7A29 - chains B and E of the 6 polymer chains in the assembly; structure by electron microscopy, 2.94 A resolution.

Chain B:
Protein: Spike glycoprotein
Organism: Severe acute respiratory syndrome coronavirus 2
UniProtKB: P0DTC2 (SPIKE_SARS2); numbering as in UniProt (aligned over 1-1208)
Amino-acid sequence (1288 residues; numbered 1 to 1288; the number before each row is that of its first residue):
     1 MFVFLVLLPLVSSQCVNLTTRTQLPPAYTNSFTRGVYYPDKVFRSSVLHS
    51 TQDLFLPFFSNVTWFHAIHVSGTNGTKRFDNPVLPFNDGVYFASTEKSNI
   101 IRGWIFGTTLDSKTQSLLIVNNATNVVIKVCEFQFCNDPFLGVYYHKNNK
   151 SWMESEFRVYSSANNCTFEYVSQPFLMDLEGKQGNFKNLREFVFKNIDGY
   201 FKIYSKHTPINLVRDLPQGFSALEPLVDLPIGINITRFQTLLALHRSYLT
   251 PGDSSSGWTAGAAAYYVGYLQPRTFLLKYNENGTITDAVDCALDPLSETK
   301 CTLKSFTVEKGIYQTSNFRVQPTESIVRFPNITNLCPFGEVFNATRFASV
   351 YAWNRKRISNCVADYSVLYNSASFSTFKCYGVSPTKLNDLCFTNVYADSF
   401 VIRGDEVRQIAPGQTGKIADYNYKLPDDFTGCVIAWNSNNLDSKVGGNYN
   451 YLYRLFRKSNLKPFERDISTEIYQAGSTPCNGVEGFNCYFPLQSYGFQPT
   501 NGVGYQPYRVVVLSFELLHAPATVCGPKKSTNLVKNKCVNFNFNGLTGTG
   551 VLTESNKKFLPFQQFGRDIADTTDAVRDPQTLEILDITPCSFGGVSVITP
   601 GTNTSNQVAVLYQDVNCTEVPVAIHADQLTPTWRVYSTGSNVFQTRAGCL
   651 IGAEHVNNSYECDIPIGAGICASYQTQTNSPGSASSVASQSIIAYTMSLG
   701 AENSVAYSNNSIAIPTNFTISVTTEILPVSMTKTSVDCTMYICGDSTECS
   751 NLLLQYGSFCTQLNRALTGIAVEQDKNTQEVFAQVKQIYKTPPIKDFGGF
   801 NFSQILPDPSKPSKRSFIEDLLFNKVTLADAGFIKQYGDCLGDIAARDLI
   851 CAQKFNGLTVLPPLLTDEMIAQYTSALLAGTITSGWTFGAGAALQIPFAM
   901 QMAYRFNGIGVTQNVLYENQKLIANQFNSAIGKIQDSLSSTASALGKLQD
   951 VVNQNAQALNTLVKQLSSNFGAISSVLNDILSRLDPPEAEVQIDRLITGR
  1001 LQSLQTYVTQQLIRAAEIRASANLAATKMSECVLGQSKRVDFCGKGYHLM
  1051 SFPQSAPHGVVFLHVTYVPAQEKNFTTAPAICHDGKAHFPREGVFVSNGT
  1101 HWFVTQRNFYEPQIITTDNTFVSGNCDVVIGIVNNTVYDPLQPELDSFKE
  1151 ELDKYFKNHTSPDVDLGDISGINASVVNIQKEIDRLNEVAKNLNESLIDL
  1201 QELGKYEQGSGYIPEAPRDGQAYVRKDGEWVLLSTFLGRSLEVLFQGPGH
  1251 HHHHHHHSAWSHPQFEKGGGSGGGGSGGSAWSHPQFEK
Unresolved in the structure: 1-13, 71-75, 248-251, 459, 477, 519-520, 621-640, 675-690, 829-854, 1147-1288
Disulfide bonds: Cys-15/Cys-136, Cys-131/Cys-166, Cys-291/Cys-301, Cys-379/Cys-432, Cys-391/Cys-525, Cys-480/Cys-488, Cys-538/Cys-590, Cys-617/Cys-649, Cys-662/Cys-671, Cys-743/Cys-749, Cys-1032/Cys-1043, Cys-1082/Cys-1126
Covalent attachments: N-acetylglucosamine (NAG) linked to Asn-17, Asn-61, Asn-122, Asn-149, Asn-165, Asn-234, Asn-282, Asn-331, Asn-603, Asn-616, Asn-657, Asn-709, Asn-717, Asn-801, Asn-1074, Asn-1098, Asn-1134
Sequence notes: conflict Gly-682 (Arg in P0DTC2), Ser-683 (Arg in P0DTC2), Ser-685 (Arg in P0DTC2), Pro-986 (Lys in P0DTC2), Pro-987 (Val in P0DTC2); expression tag (1209-1288)
Swiss-Prot annotation at these positions:
  - region: Asn-280 to Cys-301 (Putative superantigen), Arg-403 to Asp-405 (Integrin-binding motif), Asn-448 to Phe-456 (Immunodominant HLA epitope recognized by the CD8+), Pro-681, Ala-684 (Putative superantigen), Ser-816 to Tyr-837 (Fusion peptide 1), Lys-835 to Phe-855 (Fusion peptide 2), Asp-1163 to Glu-1202 (Heptad repeat 2)
  - site: Arg-815, Ser-816 (Cleavage)
  - glycosylation: Asn-17 (N-linked (GlcNAc...) (complex) asparagine), Asn-61 (N-linked (GlcNAc...) (hybrid) asparagine), Asn-74 (N-linked (GlcNAc...) (complex) asparagine), Asn-122 (N-linked (GlcNAc...) (hybrid) asparagine), Asn-149 (N-linked (GlcNAc...) (complex) asparagine), Asn-165 (N-linked (GlcNAc...) (complex) asparagine), Asn-234 (N-linked (GlcNAc...) (high mannose) asparagine), Asn-282 (N-linked (GlcNAc...) (complex) asparagine), Thr-323 (O-linked (GalNAc) threonine), Ser-325 (O-linked (HexNAc...) serine), Asn-331 (N-linked (GlcNAc...) (complex) asparagine), Asn-343 (N-linked (GlcNAc...) (complex) asparagine), Asn-603 (N-linked (GlcNAc...) (hybrid) asparagine), Asn-616 (N-linked (GlcNAc...) (complex) asparagine), Asn-657 (N-linked (GlcNAc...) (complex) asparagine), Thr-676 (O-linked (GlcNAc...) threonine), Thr-678 (O-linked (GlcNAc...) threonine), Asn-709 (N-linked (GlcNAc...) (high mannose) asparagine), Asn-717 (N-linked (GlcNAc...) (hybrid) asparagine), Asn-801 (N-linked (GlcNAc...) (hybrid) asparagine) and 6 more in UniProt
  - natural variant: Leu-5 (L5F: In strain: Iota/B.1.526), Ser-13 (S13I: In strain: Epsilon/B.1.427/B.1.429), Leu-18 (L18F: In strain: Beta/B.1.351, Gamma/P.1 and 1 more), Thr-19 (T19I: In strain: Omicron/BQ.1.1, Omicron/XBB.1.5 and 1 more; T19R: In strain: Delta/B.1.617.2, Omicron/BA.2 and 4 more), Thr-20 (T20N: In strain: Gamma/P.1), Leu-24 to Ala-27 (sequence variant, change not given here; In strain: Omicron/BA.2, Omicron/BA.2.12.1 and 6 more), Pro-26 (P26S: In strain: Gamma/P.1), Gln-52 (Q52H: In strain: Omicron/EG.5.1), Ala-67 (A67V: In strain: Eta/B.1.525, Omicron/BA.1), His-69 to Val-70 (deletion: In strain: Alpha/B.1.1.7, Eta/B.1.525 and 5 more), Gly-75 (G75V: In strain: Lambda/C.37), Thr-76 (T76I: In strain: Lambda/C.37), 82 further natural variant entries in UniProt
  - mutagenesis: His-69 to Val-70 (Increased incorporation of cleaved spike into virions), Asn-121 (N121Q: Partial loss of biliverdin affinity), Arg-190 (R190K: Partial loss of biliverdin affinity), Asn-234 (N234Q: Increased resistance to neutralizing antibodies), Asn-331 (N331Q: Reduced viral infectivity), Asn-343 (N343Q: Reduced viral infectivity), Leu-452 (L452R: Increased resistance to neutralizing antibodies. Decreases HLA binding to NF9 epitope. Increased binding affinity to human ACE2), Tyr-453 (Y453F: Decreased HLA binding to NF9 epitope. Increased binding affinity to human ACE2), Ala-475 (A475V: Increased resistance to neutralizing antibodies), Val-483 (V483A: Increased resistance to neutralizing antibodies), Glu-484 (E484D: Increased replication in human TMEM106B overexpressing cells), Phe-490 (F490L: Increased resistance to neutralizing antibodies and human covalescent sera neutralization), 12 further mutagenesis entries in UniProt

Chain E:
Protein: Neutralising sybody (Sb23)
Organism: synthetic construct
Notes: antibody fragment or engineered binder
Amino-acid sequence (114 residues; row label = number of the first residue in the row):
     1 QVQLVESGGGLVQAGGSLRLSCAASGFPVESENMHWYRQAPGKEREWVAA
    51 IYSTGGWTLYADSVKGRFTISRDNAKNTVYLQMNSLKPEDTAVYYCAVQV
   101 GYWYEGQGTQVTVS
Disulfide bonds: Cys-22/Cys-96

How chain B and chain E interact:
Residue-residue contacts (17; chain B residue first):
  Val-445(B) with Arg-45(E), hydrogen bond (backbone-side chain)
  Gly-446(B) with Arg-45(E); Glu-46(E)
  Gly-447(B) with Tyr-37(E)
  Asn-448(B) with Trp-103(E)
  Tyr-449(B) with His-35(E); Trp-47(E), hydrophobic; Tyr-52(E)
  Asn-450(B) with His-35(E), hydrogen bond; Gln-99(E), hydrogen bond; Trp-103(E)
  Leu-452(B) with Tyr-52(E); Leu-59(E), hydrophobic
  Thr-470(B) with Trp-57(E)
  Phe-490(B) with Trp-57(E), hydrophobic; Thr-58(E); Leu-59(E), hydrophobic
Interface residues without a listed pair, chain B (11 interface residues in all): Lys-444, Leu-492
Interface residues without a listed pair, chain E (12 interface residues in all): Glu-32

Summary:
11 residues of chain B face 12 of chain E across their interface; the contacts include 3 hydrogen bonds. Polar
pairs include Val-445(B)/Arg-45(E), Asn-450(B)/His-35(E) and Asn-450(B)/Gln-99(E). N-acetylglucosamine is
covalently linked to Asn-17(B), Asn-61(B), Asn-122(B), Asn-149(B), Asn-165(B) and Asn-234(B) and 11 more.
Chain B is Spike glycoprotein (Severe acute respiratory syndrome coronavirus 2) and chain E is Neutralising
sybody (Sb23) (synthetic construct); the structure, Cryo-EM structure of the SARS-CoV-2 spike protein bound to
neutralizing sybodies (Sb23) 2-up conformation, was determined by electron microscopy (same publication as
7A25).
